PDB entry 8UHH | X-ray diffraction, 1.84 A resolution | chains H and L

Chain H:
Molecule: hSC44.ck.elbow.20.N32F Fab heavy chain
Source organism: Oryctolagus cuniculus
Notes: antibody fragment or engineered binder
Sequence (224 residues; numbered 1 to 220 plus 4 insertion-coded residues; the number before each row is that of its first residue; a row labelled like 82A-82C holds insertion residues (82A, then the next letters in order)):
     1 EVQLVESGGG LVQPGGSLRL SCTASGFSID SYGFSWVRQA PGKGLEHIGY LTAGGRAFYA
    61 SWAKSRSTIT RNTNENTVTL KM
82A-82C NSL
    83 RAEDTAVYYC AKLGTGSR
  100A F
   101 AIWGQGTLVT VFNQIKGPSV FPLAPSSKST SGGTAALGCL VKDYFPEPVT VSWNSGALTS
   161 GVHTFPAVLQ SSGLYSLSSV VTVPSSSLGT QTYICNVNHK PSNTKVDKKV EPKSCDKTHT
Not modelled in the structure: 216-220
Disulfide bonds: Cys22-Cys92, Cys139-Cys195
Reported in the primary citation:
  - binding site for the ligand EPE: Gly96 to Ser99

Chain L:
Molecule: hSC44.ck.elbow.20.N32F Fab light chain
Source organism: Oryctolagus cuniculus
Notes: antibody fragment or engineered binder
Sequence (218 residues; row label = number of the first residue in the row; a row labelled like 27A-27B holds insertion residues (27A, then the next letters in order)):
     1 DIQMTQSPSS LSASVGDRVT ITCRASQ
27A-27B SV
    28 WRNKFVAWYQ QKPGKAPKRL IYAIASLYSG VPSRFSGSGS GTDFTLTISS LQPEDFATYY
    88 CVGHYGSE
95A-95D NDAY
    96 YAFGQGTKVE IKRTVAAPSV FIFPPSDEQL KSGTASVVCL LNNFYPREAK VSWYVDNALQ
   156 SGNSQESVTE QDSKDSTYSL SSTLTLSKAD YEKHKVYACE VTQGTTSVTK SFNRGEC
Disulfide bonds: Cys23-Cys88, Cys134-Cys194

How chain H and chain L interact:
Contacting residue pairs (78; chain H residue first):
  Ser35(H) with Tyr96(L)
  Val37(H) with Phe98(L), hydrophobic
  Gln39(H) with Gln38(L), hydrogen bond; Tyr87(L)
  Lys43(H) with Tyr87(L)
  Gly44(H) with Tyr87(L)
  Leu45(H) with Pro44(L), hydrophobic; Tyr87(L); Phe98(L)
  His47(H) with Tyr96(L); Phe98(L)
  Tyr50(H) with Ala95C(L), hydrophobic; Tyr96(L), hydrophobic
  Arg56(H) with Glu95(L); Asn95A(L), hydrogen bond
  Phe58(H) with Asn95A(L); Asp95B(L); Ala95C(L); Tyr95D(L)
  Tyr59(H) with Tyr95D(L)
  Leu95(H) with Tyr36(L), hydrogen bond (backbone-side chain); Tyr96(L), hydrophobic; Phe98(L), hydrophobic
  Gly96(H) with Ala34(L); Arg46(L), hydrogen bond (backbone-side chain); Tyr49(L)
  Thr97(H) with Phe32(L); Val33(L), hydrogen bond (backbone-backbone); Ala34(L); Tyr49(L); Ala50(L), hydrogen bond (backbone-backbone); Val89(L); His91(L); Tyr96(L)
  Gly98(H) with Phe32(L)
  Ser99(H) with Arg46(L), hydrogen bond (backbone-side chain); Tyr49(L)
  Arg100(H) with Arg46(L), hydrogen bond (backbone-side chain); Tyr49(L); Tyr55(L); Ser56(L)
  Ala101(H) with Arg46(L)
  Trp103(H) with Tyr36(L), hydrogen bond; Pro44(L), hydrophobic
  Phe121(H) with Ser121(L); Glu123(L); Gln124(L)
  Pro122(H) with Ser121(L)
  Leu123(H) with Phe118(L); Val133(L), hydrophobic
  Ala124(H) with Phe118(L)
  Ser127(H) with Cys212(L), hydrogen bond (side chain-backbone)
  Ala136(H) with Phe116(L), hydrophobic; Phe118(L)
  Leu140(H) with Ser131(L)
  Lys142(H) with Gln124(L); Ser131(L)
  His163(H) with Asn137(L), hydrogen bond; Asn138(L), hydrogen bond; Ser174(L), hydrogen bond
  Phe165(H) with Leu135(L), hydrophobic; Ser162(L); Thr164(L); Ser174(L); Leu175(L); Ser176(L)
  Pro166(H) with Ser162(L), hydrogen bond (backbone-side chain); Val163(L)
  Val168(H) with Gln160(L); Glu161(L); Ser162(L)
  Leu169(H) with Gln160(L), hydrogen bond (backbone-side chain)
  Gln170(H) with Gln160(L)
  Val180(H) with Leu135(L), hydrophobic
  Thr182(H) with Asn137(L)
  Lys208(H) with Glu123(L), salt bridge
  Lys213(H) with Asp122(L), salt bridge
  Cys215(H) with Cys212(L), disulfide
Interface residues without a listed pair, chain H (48 interface residues in all): Glu46, Thr52, Tyr91, Lys94, Lys128, Thr134, Ala135, Leu137, Gly161, Ser178
Interface residues without a listed pair, chain L (47 interface residues in all): Lys31, Ala43, Gly90, Thr129, Asp167, Lys169
Cross-chain cystine bridges: Cys215(H)-Cys212(L)

In short:
The interface between chain H and chain L involves 48 residues on one side and 47 on the other, with 1
disulfide bond, 15 hydrogen bonds and 2 salt bridges. Polar pairs include Lys208(H)-Glu123(L),
Lys213(H)-Asp122(L) and Gln39(H)-Gln38(L). The paper reports a binding site for the ligand EPE at Gly96(H).
Chain H is hSC44.ck.elbow.20.N32F Fab heavy chain and chain L is hSC44.ck.elbow.20.N32F Fab light chain, both
from Oryctolagus cuniculus; the structure, anti-Phosphohistidine Fab hSC44.ck.elbow.20.N32F, was determined by
X-ray diffraction, deposited together with 8UHJ, 8UHN and 8UHP.
